PDB entry 1O99 | X-ray diffraction, 2.65 A resolution | chain A

Chain A:
Molecule: 2,3-bisphosphoglycerate-independent phosphoglycerate mutase
From: Bacillus stearothermophilus
Notes: EC 5.4.2.1
UniProt: Q9X519 (Q9X519); numbering as in UniProt (aligned over 1-511)
Sequence (511 residues; each row starts with the number of its first residue):
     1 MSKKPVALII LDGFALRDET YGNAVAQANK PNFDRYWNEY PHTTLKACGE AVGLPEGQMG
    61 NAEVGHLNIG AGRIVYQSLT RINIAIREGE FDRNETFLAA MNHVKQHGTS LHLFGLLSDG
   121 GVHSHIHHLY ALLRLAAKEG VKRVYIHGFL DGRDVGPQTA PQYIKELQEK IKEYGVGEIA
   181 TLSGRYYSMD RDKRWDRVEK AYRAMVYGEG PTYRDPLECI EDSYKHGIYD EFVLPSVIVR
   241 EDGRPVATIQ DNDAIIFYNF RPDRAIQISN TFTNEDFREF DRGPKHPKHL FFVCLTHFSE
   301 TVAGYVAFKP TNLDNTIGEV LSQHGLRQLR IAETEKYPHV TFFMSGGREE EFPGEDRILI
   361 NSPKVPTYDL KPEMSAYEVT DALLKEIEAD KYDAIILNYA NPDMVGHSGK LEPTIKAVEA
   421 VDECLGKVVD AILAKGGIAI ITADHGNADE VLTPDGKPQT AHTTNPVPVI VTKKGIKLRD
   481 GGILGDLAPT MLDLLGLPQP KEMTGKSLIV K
Not modelled in the structure: 1
Sequence notes: engineered mutation Ala62 (Ser in Q9X519); conflict Glu351 (Lys in Q9X519)
Bound ions: Mn2+: Asp403, His407, His462 (together with 2-phosphoglyceric acid)
Ligand contacts: 2-phosphoglyceric acid (2PG): Asp12, Asn61, Ala62, Val122, His123, Arg153, Asp154, Arg185, Arg191, Arg261, Asp263, Arg264, Lys336, His339, Asp403, His407, His445, His462
Swiss-Prot annotation at these positions:
  - binding site (Mn(2+)): Asp12, Asp403, His407, Asp444, His445, His462
  - binding site (substrate): His123, Arg153, Asp154, Arg185, Arg191, Arg261 to Arg264, Lys336
  - modified residue: Tyr36 (Phosphotyrosine)
  - mutagenesis: Asp12 (D12N: Loss of mutase activity), His42 (H42N: Decrease in activity), His66 (H66N: Strong decrease in the mutase activity), His123 (H123N: Strong decrease in the mutase activity), His125 (H125N: Decrease in activity), His128 (H128N: 5-fold decrease in activity), Arg261 (R261L: Loss of mutase activity), His407 (H407N: Loss of mutase activity), His445 (H445N: 5-fold decrease in the mutase activity), His462 (H462N: Strong decrease in the mutase activity)

Summary:
Ligands of chain A: 2-phosphoglyceric acid. Asp403, His407 and His462 coordinate Mn2+. Curated annotation
(UniProt) lists 6 Mn2+-binding residues, 10 substrate-binding residues and 10 mutagenesis sites.
Chain A is 2,3-bisphosphoglycerate-independent phosphoglycerate mutase (Bacillus stearothermophilus); the
structure, Crystal structure of the S62A mutant of phosphoglycerate mutase from bacillus stearothermophilus
complexed with 2-phosphoglycerate, was determined by X-ray diffraction, deposited together with 1O98.
